PDB entry 9NU1 | electron microscopy, 3.60 A resolution | chains A and B of the 4 polymer chains in the assembly

[Chain A (and B)]
Protein: Uromodulin
Organism: Homo sapiens
Notes: chain B of this document is another copy of the same molecule, construct and numbering; everything in this record applies to it too
UniProtKB: P07911 (UROM_HUMAN); numbering as in UniProt (aligned over 1-640)
Amino-acid sequence (640 residues; row label = number of the first residue in the row):
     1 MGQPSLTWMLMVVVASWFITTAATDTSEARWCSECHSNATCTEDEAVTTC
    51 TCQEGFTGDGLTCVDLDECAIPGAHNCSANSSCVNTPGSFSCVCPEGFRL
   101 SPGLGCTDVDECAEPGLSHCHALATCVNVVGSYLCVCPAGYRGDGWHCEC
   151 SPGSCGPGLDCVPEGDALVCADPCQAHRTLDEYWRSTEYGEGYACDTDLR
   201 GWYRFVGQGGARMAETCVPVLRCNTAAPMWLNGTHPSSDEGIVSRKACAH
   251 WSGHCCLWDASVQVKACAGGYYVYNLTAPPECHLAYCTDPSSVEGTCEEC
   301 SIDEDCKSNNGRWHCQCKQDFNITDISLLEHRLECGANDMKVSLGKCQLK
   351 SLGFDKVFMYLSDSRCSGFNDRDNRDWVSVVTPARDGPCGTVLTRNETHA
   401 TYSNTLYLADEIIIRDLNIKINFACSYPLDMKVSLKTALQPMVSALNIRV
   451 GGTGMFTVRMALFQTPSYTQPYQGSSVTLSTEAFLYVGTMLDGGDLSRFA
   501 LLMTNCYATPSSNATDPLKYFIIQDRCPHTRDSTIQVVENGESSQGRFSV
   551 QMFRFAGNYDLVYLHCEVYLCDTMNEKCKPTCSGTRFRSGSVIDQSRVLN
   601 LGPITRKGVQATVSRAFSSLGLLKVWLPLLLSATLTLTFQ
Unresolved in the structure: 1-328, 581-640 (chain B: 1-442, 585-640)
Disulfides: Cys335-Cys425, Cys366-Cys389, Cys506-Cys566, Cys571-Cys578
Covalent attachments: N-acetylglucosamine (NAG) linked to Asn396, Asn513
Curated features (UniProtKB/Swiss-Prot):
  - region: Cys150 to Ala171 (Beta hairpin), Asp430 to Thr453 (Flexible ZP-N/ZP-C linker), Gly454 to Thr465 (Internal hydrophobic patch (IHP)), Arg586 to Ser589 (Essential for cleavage by HPN), Val598 to Arg606 (External hydrophobic patch (EHP))
  - site: Phe587, Arg588 (Cleavage)
  - lipidation: Ser614 (GPI-anchor amidated serine)
  - glycosylation (N-linked (GlcNAc...) asparagine): Asn38, Asn76, Asn80, Asn232 (complex), Asn275 (high mannose), Asn322 (complex), Asn396 (complex), Asn513 (complex)
  - natural variant: Cys52 (C52W: In ADTKD1), Asp59 (D59A: In ADTKD1), Cys77 (C77Y: In ADTKD1), Val93 to Gly97 (sequence variant, change not given here; In ADTKD1), Gly103 (G103C: In ADTKD1), Val109 (V109E: In ADTKD1), Cys112 (C112R: In ADTKD1), Cys120 (C120G: In ADTKD1), Cys126 (C126R: In ADTKD1), Asn128 (N128S: In ADTKD1), Cys135 (C135S: In ADTKD1), Cys148 (C148W: In ADTKD1; C148Y: In ADTKD1), 22 further natural variant entries in UniProt
  - mutagenesis: Leu333 (L333K: Abolishes polymerization and filament formation of the secreted form), Arg415 (R415A: Abolishes polymerization. No effect on protein trafficking or secretion. Suppresses the dominant-negative loss of polymerization in 555-F-A-556 DEL or 586-A--A-589 ...), Ile421 (I421K: Abolishes polymerization and filament formation of the secreted form), Asp430 (D430L: Impairs polymerization and filament formation of the secreted form), Leu435 (L435S: Impairs polymerization and filament formation of the secreted form), Val458 (V458R: Leads to retention in the endoplasmic reticulum, probably due to misfolding), Phe555 to Ala556 (Abolishes polymerization, in a dominant-negative manner. No effect on protein trafficking or secretion. Suppresses the dominant-negative loss of polymerization; when associated with A-415), Arg586 to Ser589 (Abolishes cleavage by HPN. Abolishes polymerization, in a dominant-negative manner. Suppresses the dominant-negative loss of polymerization; when associated with A-415), Val598 to Asn600 (Decreased export from the endoplasmic reticulum, leading to decreased secretion. Impairs polymerization), Gly602 to Pro603 (Decreased export from the endoplasmic reticulum, leading to decreased secretion. Impairs polymerization), Thr605 to Lys607 (No effect on secretion. Does not impair polymerization)

[How chain A and chain B interact]
Contacting residue pairs - 98 pairs, chain A then chain B:
  Leu329(A) - Ile448(B)  hydrophobic
  His331(A) - Ile448(B)
  His331(A) - Val450(B)
  Leu333(A) - Gly451(B)
  Cys335(A) - Thr453(B)
  Cys335(A) - Gly454(B)
  Ala337(A) - Phe456(B)
  Ala337(A) - Gly493(B)
  Asn338(A) - Gly493(B)
  Ala384(A) - Asp495(B)
  Leu393(A) - Asp495(B)
  Leu393(A) - Arg498(B)
  Arg395(A) - Asp572(B)  salt bridge
  Arg395(A) - Asn575(B)
  Arg395(A) - Glu576(B)  salt bridge
  Ala400(A) - Phe499(B)  hydrophobic
  Tyr402(A) - Asp495(B)  hydrogen bond
  Tyr402(A) - Phe499(B)
  Arg415(A) - Val443(B)
  Asp416(A) - Val443(B)
  Asp416(A) - Ser444(B)
  Leu417(A) - Ser444(B)
  Leu417(A) - Ala445(B)
  Leu417(A) - Leu446(B)
  Asn418(A) - Ser444(B)  hydrogen bond (backbone-backbone)
  Asn418(A) - Ala445(B)
  Asn418(A) - Leu446(B)  hydrogen bond (backbone-backbone)
  Ile419(A) - Leu446(B)
  Lys420(A) - Leu446(B)  hydrogen bond (backbone-backbone)
  Lys420(A) - Asn447(B)
  Lys420(A) - Ile448(B)  hydrogen bond (backbone-backbone)
  Ile421(A) - Ile448(B)
  Ile421(A) - Val450(B)  hydrophobic
  Asn422(A) - Ile448(B)  hydrogen bond (backbone-backbone)
  Asn422(A) - Arg449(B)
  Asn422(A) - Val450(B)
  Phe423(A) - Val450(B)  hydrophobic
  Ala424(A) - Val450(B)
  Ala424(A) - Gly451(B)
  Ala424(A) - Gly452(B)
  Cys425(A) - Gly452(B)
  Cys425(A) - Thr453(B)
  Ser426(A) - Gly452(B)
  Ser426(A) - Thr453(B)
  Ser426(A) - Gly454(B)  hydrogen bond (backbone-backbone)
  Tyr427(A) - Gly454(B)
  Tyr427(A) - Phe456(B)  hydrophobic
  Pro428(A) - Gly454(B)
  Pro428(A) - Met455(B)  hydrophobic
  Leu429(A) - Val568(B)
  Leu429(A) - Tyr569(B)
  Leu429(A) - Leu570(B)  hydrogen bond (backbone-backbone)
  Asp430(A) - Val568(B)
  Asp430(A) - Tyr569(B)
  Met431(A) - Phe456(B)
  Met431(A) - Val458(B)  hydrophobic
  Met431(A) - Glu567(B)
  Met431(A) - Val568(B)  hydrogen bond (backbone-backbone)
  Lys432(A) - Cys566(B)
  Val433(A) - Val458(B)
  Val433(A) - Arg459(B)
  Val433(A) - Met460(B)
  Val433(A) - His565(B)
  Val433(A) - Cys566(B)  hydrogen bond (backbone-backbone)
  Val433(A) - Val568(B)  hydrophobic
  Ser434(A) - Leu564(B)
  Ser434(A) - His565(B)
  Leu435(A) - Met460(B)
  Leu435(A) - Leu564(B)  hydrogen bond (backbone-backbone)
  Lys436(A) - Met460(B)  hydrogen bond (side chain-backbone)
  Thr437(A) - Gly474(B)
  Thr437(A) - Ser475(B)  hydrogen bond (side chain-backbone)
  Thr437(A) - Ser476(B)
  Ala438(A) - Ser475(B)  hydrogen bond (backbone-backbone)
  Ala438(A) - Ser476(B)
  Ala438(A) - Val477(B)  hydrogen bond (backbone-backbone)
  Ala438(A) - Tyr563(B)
  Leu439(A) - Val477(B)
  Leu439(A) - Leu485(B)  hydrophobic
  Leu439(A) - Met552(B)  hydrophobic
  Leu439(A) - Leu561(B)
  Leu439(A) - Val562(B)  hydrogen bond (backbone-backbone)
  Gln440(A) - Val477(B)  hydrogen bond (backbone-backbone)
  Gln440(A) - Thr478(B)
  Gln440(A) - Leu479(B)  hydrogen bond (backbone-backbone)
  Gln440(A) - Asp560(B)
  Gln440(A) - Leu561(B)
  Pro441(A) - Leu479(B)
  Pro441(A) - Met552(B)  hydrophobic
  Pro441(A) - Phe553(B)
  Pro441(A) - Arg554(B)
  Pro441(A) - Asp560(B)
  Met442(A) - Thr478(B)
  Met442(A) - Leu479(B)  hydrogen bond (backbone-backbone)
  Met442(A) - Ser480(B)
  Met442(A) - Thr481(B)  hydrogen bond (backbone-side chain)
  Val443(A) - Thr481(B)
  Val443(A) - Arg554(B)
Other interface residues (no listed pair), chain A (41 interface residues in all): Arg385
Other interface residues (no listed pair), chain B (51 interface residues in all): Thr457, Ala461, Leu462, Thr489

[In short]
The interface between chain A and chain B involves 41 residues on one side and 51 on the other; the contacts
include 20 hydrogen bonds and 2 salt bridges. Among the polar pairs are Arg395(A)-Asp572(B),
Arg395(A)-Glu576(B) and Tyr402(A)-Asp495(B). Covalently linked N-acetylglucosamine: at Asn396(A) and
Asn513(A).
Both chains are Uromodulin (Homo sapiens). Entry 9NU1 (Uromodulin filament lattice interface from human urine)
was determined by electron microscopy (same publication as 9NU3).
